6QJ3 - chains A and C of the 3 polymer chains in the assembly; structure by X-ray diffraction, 3.30 A resolution.

== Chain A ==
Name: Condensin complex subunit 1, Ycs4
Organism: Chaetomium thermophilum (strain DSM 1495 / CBS 144.50 / IMI 039719)
UniProt: G0SB82 (G0SB82_CHATD); aligned to UniProt positions 3-1099 over residues 3-1165 (the alignment contains insertions or deletions, so no single offset holds)
Chain sequence (1155 residues; numbered 2 to 1229; 73 numbers in that range are skipped by the numbering (no residue carries them; nothing is unmodelled there); the number before each row is that of its first residue; X marks 54 residues of unknown identity (built as UNK)):
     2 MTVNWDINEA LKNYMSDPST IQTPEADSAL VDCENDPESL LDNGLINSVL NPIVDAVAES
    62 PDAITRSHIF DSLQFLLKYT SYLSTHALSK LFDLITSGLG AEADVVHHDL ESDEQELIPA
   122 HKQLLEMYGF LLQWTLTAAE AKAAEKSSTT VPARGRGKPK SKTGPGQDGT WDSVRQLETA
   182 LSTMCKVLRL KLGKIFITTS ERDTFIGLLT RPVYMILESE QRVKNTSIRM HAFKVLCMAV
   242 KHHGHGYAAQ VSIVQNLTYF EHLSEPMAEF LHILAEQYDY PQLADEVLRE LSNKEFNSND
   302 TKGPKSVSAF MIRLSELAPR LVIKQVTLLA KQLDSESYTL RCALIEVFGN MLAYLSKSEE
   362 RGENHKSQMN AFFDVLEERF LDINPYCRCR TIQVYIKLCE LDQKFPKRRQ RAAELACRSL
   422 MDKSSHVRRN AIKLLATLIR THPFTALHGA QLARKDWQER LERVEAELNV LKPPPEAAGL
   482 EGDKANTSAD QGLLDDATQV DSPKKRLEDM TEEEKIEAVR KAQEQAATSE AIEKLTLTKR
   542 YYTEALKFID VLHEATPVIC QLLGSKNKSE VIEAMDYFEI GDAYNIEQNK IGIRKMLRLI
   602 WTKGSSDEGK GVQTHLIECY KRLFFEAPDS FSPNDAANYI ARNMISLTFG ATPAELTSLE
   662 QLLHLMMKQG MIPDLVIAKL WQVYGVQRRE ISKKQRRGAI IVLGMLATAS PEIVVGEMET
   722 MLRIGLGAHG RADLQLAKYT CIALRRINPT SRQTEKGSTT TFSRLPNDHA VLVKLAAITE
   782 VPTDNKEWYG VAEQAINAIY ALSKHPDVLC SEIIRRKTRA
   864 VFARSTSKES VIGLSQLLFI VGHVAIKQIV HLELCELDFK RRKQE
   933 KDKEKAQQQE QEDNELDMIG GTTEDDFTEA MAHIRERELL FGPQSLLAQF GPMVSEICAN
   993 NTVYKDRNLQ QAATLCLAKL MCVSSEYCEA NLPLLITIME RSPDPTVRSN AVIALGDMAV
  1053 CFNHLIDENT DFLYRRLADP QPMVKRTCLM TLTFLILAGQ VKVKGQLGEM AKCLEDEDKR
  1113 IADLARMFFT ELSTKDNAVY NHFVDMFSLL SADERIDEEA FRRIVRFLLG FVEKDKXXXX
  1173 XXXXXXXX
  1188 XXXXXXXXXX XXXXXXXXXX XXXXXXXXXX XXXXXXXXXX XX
Disordered / not traced: 2, 56-61, 148-172, 474-513, 753-761, 864-873, 933-944, 972-999, 1054-1057, 1093-1096, 1127-1133, 1166-1168, 1204-1229
Construct notes: initiating methionine (2)
Modified residues: Mse-2, Mse-511, Mse-985 (selenomethionine); Mse-16, Mse-128, Mse-185, Mse-216, Mse-231, Mse-239, Mse-268, Mse-312, Mse-352, Mse-370, Mse-422, Mse-576, Mse-597, Mse-645, Mse-667, Mse-668, Mse-672, Mse-706, Mse-719, Mse-722, Mse-950, Mse-963, Mse-1013, Mse-1031, Mse-1050, Mse-1075, Mse-1082, Mse-1102, Mse-1119, Mse-1138 (selenomethionine; parent Met)

== Chain C ==
Name: Brn1
Organism: Chaetomium thermophilum
Chain sequence (20 residues; each row starts with the number of its first residue; note: 1 number in that range is skipped by the numbering (no residue carries it; nothing is unmodelled there); X marks 20 residues of unknown identity (built as UNK)):
     1 XXXXXX
     8 XXXXXXXXXX XXXX

== Chain A / chain C interface ==
Interface residues of chain A (facing chain C), 7 residues: His-806, Asp-808, Ser-812, Asp-958, Ala-962, Mse-963, Leu-1001

== Summary ==
Chain A and chain C make no direct contact in this assembly.
Chain A is Condensin complex subunit 1, Ycs4 (Chaetomium thermophilum (strain DSM 1495 / CBS 144.50 / IMI
039719)) and chain C is Brn1 (Chaetomium thermophilum); the structure, Crystal structure of the C.
thermophilum condensin Ycs4-Brn1 subcomplex, was determined by X-ray diffraction, deposited together with
6QJ0, 6QJ1 and 6QJ4.
